6R90 - chains E and I of the 12 polymer chains in the assembly; structure by electron microscopy, 4.50 A resolution (low resolution: residue-level contacts below are approximate; hydrogen-bond / salt-bridge calls are withheld).

# Chain E
Protein: Histone H3.1
Source organism: Homo sapiens
UniProtKB: P68431 (H31_HUMAN); numbering as in UniProt (aligned over 1-136)
Amino-acid sequence (139 residues; row label = number of the first residue in the row; numbers below 1 keep their minus sign (Gly-2 is residue -2)):
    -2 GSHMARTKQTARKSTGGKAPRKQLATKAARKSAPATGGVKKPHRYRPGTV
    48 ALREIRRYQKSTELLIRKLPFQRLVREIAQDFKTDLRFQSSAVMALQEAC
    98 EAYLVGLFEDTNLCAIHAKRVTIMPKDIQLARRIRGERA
Disordered / not traced: -2 to 36, 136
Construct notes: expression tag (-2 to 0)
Swiss-Prot annotation at these positions:
  - modified residue: Arg3 (Asymmetric dimethylarginine), Thr4 (Phosphothreonine), Lys5 (Allysine), Gln6 (5-glutamyl dopamine), Thr7 (Phosphothreonine), Arg9 (Citrulline), Lys10 (N6,N6,N6-trimethyllysine), Ser11 (ADP-ribosylserine), Thr12 (Phosphothreonine), Lys15 (N6-(2-hydroxyisobutyryl)lysine), Arg18 (Asymmetric dimethylarginine), Lys19 (N6-(2-hydroxyisobutyryl)lysine), Lys24 (N6-(2-hydroxyisobutyryl)lysine), Arg27 (Citrulline), Lys28 (N6,N6,N6-trimethyllysine), Ser29 (ADP-ribosylserine), Lys37 (N6,N6,N6-trimethyllysine), Lys38 (N6-methyllysine), Tyr42 (Phosphotyrosine), Lys57 (N6,N6,N6-trimethyllysine) and 8 more in UniProt
  - lipidation: Lys19 (N6-decanoyllysine)

# Chain I
Molecule: Human alpha-satellite DNA
Sequence (145 nucleotides; numbered 1 to 145; the number before each row is that of its first residue):
     1 ATCAATATCCACCTGCAGATTCTACCAAAAGTGTATTTGGAAACTGCTCC
    51 ATCAAAAGGCATGTTCAGCTGGTTCAGCTGAACATGCCTTTTGATGGAGC
   101 AGTTTCCAAATACACTTTTGGTAGAATCTGCAGGTGGATATTGAT

# Chain E / chain I interface
Pairs across the interface (25):
  Arg41(E) - DA82(I)
  Arg41(E) - DC83(I)
  Tyr42(E) - DT6(I)
  Tyr42(E) - DA82(I)
  Tyr42(E) - DC83(I)
  Arg43(E) - DA82(I)
  Pro44(E) - DA81(I)
  Pro44(E) - DA82(I)
  Gly45(E) - DA81(I)
  Gly45(E) - DA82(I)
  Thr46(E) - DA82(I)
  Val47(E) - DA82(I)
  Val47(E) - DC83(I)
  Ala48(E) - DA82(I)
  Arg50(E) - DA7(I)
  Arg50(E) - DT8(I)
  Arg64(E) - DT90(I)
  Arg64(E) - DT91(I)
  Lys65(E) - DT91(I)
  Leu66(E) - DT91(I)
  Pro67(E) - DT90(I)
  Arg70(E) - DT90(I)
  Arg84(E) - DG99(I)
  Arg84(E) - DC100(I)
  Lys116(E) - DG71(I)
Also at the interface, not in a pair above, chain E (17 interface residues in all): His40
Also at the interface, not in a pair above, chain I (12 interface residues in all): DA5

# In short
Chain E and chain I form an interface of 17 and 12 residues respectively.
Chain E is Histone H3.1 (Homo sapiens) and chain I is Human alpha-satellite DNA; the structure, Cryo-EM
structure of NCP-THF2(+1)-UV-DDB class A, was determined by electron microscopy, deposited together with 6R8Y,
6R8Z, 6R91, 6R92, 6R93 and 6R94.
